Entry 1NPN (X-ray diffraction, 1.80 A resolution); this record covers chains B and C of the 3 polymer chains in the assembly.

# Chain B (and C)
Molecule: Copper-containing nitrite reductase
Organism: Alcaligenes faecalis
Notes: EC 1.7.99.3; chain C of this document is another copy of the same molecule, construct and numbering; everything in this record applies to it too
UniProt: P38501 (NIR_ALCFA); residues -2 to 340 here correspond to UniProt positions 34-376 (UniProt number = residue number + 36)
Chain sequence (343 residues; each row starts with the number of its first residue; numbers below 1 keep their minus sign (Gln-2 is residue -2)):
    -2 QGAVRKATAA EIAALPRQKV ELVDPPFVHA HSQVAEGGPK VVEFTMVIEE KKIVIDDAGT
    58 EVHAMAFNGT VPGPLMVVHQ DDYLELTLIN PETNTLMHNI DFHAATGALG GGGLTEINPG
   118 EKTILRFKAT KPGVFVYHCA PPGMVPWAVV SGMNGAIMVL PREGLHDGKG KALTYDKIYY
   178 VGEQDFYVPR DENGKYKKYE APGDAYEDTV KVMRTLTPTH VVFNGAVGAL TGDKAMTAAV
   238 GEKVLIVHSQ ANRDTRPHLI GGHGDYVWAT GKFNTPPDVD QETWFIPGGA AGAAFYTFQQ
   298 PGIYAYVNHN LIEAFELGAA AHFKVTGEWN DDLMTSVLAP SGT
Not modelled in the structure: -2 to 3, 340
Differences from the reference sequence: engineered mutation Ala145 (His181 in P38501)
Curated features (UniProtKB/Swiss-Prot):
  - binding site (Cu cation): His95, His100, His135, Cys136, Met150, His306
  - modified residue: Gln-2 (Pyrrolidone carboxylic acid)
Ion coordination: Cu ion site 1: His95, Cys136, Met150 (together with chloride ion); Cu ion site 2: His100, His135 (shared with His306(C) of chain C); Cu ion site 3: His306 (shared with 2 residues of chain A)
What the authors report for this chain:
  - mutagenesis - H145A: decreased catalytic activity on nitrite

# How chain B and chain C interact
Residue-residue contacts (110; chain B residue first):
  Ala4(B) - Asp329(C)  hydrogen bond (backbone-side chain)
  Ile9(B) - Asp329(C)
  Tyr80(B) - Asp329(C)  hydrogen bond
  Glu82(B) - Val334(C)
  Asp98(B) - Ile257(C)
  His100(B) - His255(C)  hydrogen bond
  His100(B) - His260(C)  hydrogen bond (backbone-side chain)
  His100(B) - Glu279(C)  salt bridge
  His100(B) - His306(C)  hydrogen bond
  Ala101(B) - His260(C)
  Ala102(B) - Gly258(C)
  Ala102(B) - His260(C)
  Ala102(B) - Met331(C)  hydrophobic
  Thr103(B) - Gly258(C)
  Thr103(B) - His260(C)
  Thr103(B) - Tyr293(C)
  Thr103(B) - Gln297(C)  hydrogen bond (backbone-side chain)
  Thr103(B) - Met331(C)
  Gly104(B) - Gly258(C)  hydrogen bond (backbone-backbone)
  Gly104(B) - Gln297(C)
  Gly104(B) - Trp326(C)
  Gly104(B) - Met331(C)
  Ala105(B) - Trp326(C)
  Leu106(B) - Ile257(C)
  Leu106(B) - Gly258(C)
  Leu106(B) - Ile300(C)
  Leu106(B) - Tyr301(C)  hydrophobic
  Leu106(B) - Ala302(C)
  Gly107(B) - Gly258(C)
  Gly107(B) - Met331(C)
  Gly108(B) - Met331(C)
  Leu111(B) - Met331(C)  hydrophobic
  Leu111(B) - Pro337(C)
  Glu113(B) - Pro337(C)
  Ile114(B) - Pro337(C)  hydrophobic
  Gly117(B) - Gly339(C)
  Glu118(B) - Pro337(C)
  Glu118(B) - Ser338(C)
  Lys119(B) - Leu335(C)
  Lys119(B) - Ala336(C)
  Lys119(B) - Pro337(C)
  Lys119(B) - Ser338(C)  hydrogen bond (backbone-backbone)
  Thr120(B) - Leu335(C)  hydrogen bond (side chain-backbone)
  Thr120(B) - Ala336(C)
  Thr120(B) - Pro337(C)
  Ile121(B) - Ser333(C)
  Ile121(B) - Val334(C)  hydrogen bond (backbone-backbone)
  Ile121(B) - Leu335(C)  hydrogen bond (backbone-backbone)
  Leu122(B) - Met331(C)  hydrophobic
  Leu122(B) - Thr332(C)
  Arg123(B) - Asp328(C)  hydrogen bond (side chain-backbone)
  Arg123(B) - Met331(C)
  Arg123(B) - Thr332(C)  hydrogen bond (backbone-backbone)
  Arg123(B) - Val334(C)
  Phe124(B) - Leu330(C)
  Lys125(B) - Asp329(C)  salt bridge
  Lys125(B) - Leu330(C)  hydrogen bond (backbone-backbone)
  Thr127(B) - Leu330(C)
  Lys128(B) - His260(C)
  Lys128(B) - Asp262(C)  salt bridge
  Lys128(B) - Asp277(C)  salt bridge
  Pro129(B) - Asp277(C)
  Val131(B) - Glu279(C)
  Phe132(B) - Glu279(C)
  Val133(B) - Glu279(C)  hydrogen bond (backbone-side chain)
  His135(B) - His306(C)
  Val142(B) - Phe312(C)  hydrophobic
  Pro143(B) - Leu308(C)
  Pro143(B) - Ile309(C)  hydrophobic
  Pro143(B) - Phe312(C)
  Val146(B) - Leu308(C)  hydrophobic
  Val207(B) - Glu313(C)
  Met210(B) - Ile309(C)
  Arg211(B) - Glu313(C)  salt bridge
  Arg211(B) - Leu314(C)
  Thr212(B) - Thr214(C)
  Leu213(B) - Arg250(C)
  Leu213(B) - Ile309(C)  hydrophobic
  Leu213(B) - Glu310(C)
  Leu213(B) - Leu314(C)  hydrophobic
  Ala248(B) - His306(C)  hydrogen bond (backbone-side chain)
  Ala248(B) - Leu308(C)
  Asn249(B) - His306(C)
  Asn249(B) - Asn307(C)
  Asn249(B) - Leu308(C)  hydrogen bond (side chain-backbone)
  Asn249(B) - Ile309(C)
  Asp251(B) - Arg253(C)  salt bridge
  Asp251(B) - Phe282(C)
  Thr267(B) - Asp275(C)
  Thr267(B) - Gln278(C)  hydrogen bond
  Lys269(B) - Val276(C)
  Lys269(B) - Asp277(C)
  Lys269(B) - Gln278(C)
  Lys269(B) - Glu279(C)  salt bridge
  Asn271(B) - Val276(C)
  Asn271(B) - Asp277(C)  hydrogen bond
  Thr272(B) - Asp275(C)
  Thr272(B) - Val276(C)  hydrogen bond (side chain-backbone)
  Thr272(B) - Gln278(C)
  Phe282(B) - Phe282(C)  hydrophobic
  Pro284(B) - Thr280(C)
  Pro284(B) - Phe282(C)  hydrophobic
  Gly285(B) - Arg253(C)
  Gly285(B) - Thr280(C)
  Gly285(B) - His306(C)
  Gly286(B) - Glu279(C)
  Gly286(B) - Thr280(C)  hydrogen bond (backbone-side chain)
  Gly286(B) - His306(C)
  Ala287(B) - Glu279(C)
  Ala288(B) - Glu279(C)  hydrogen bond (backbone-side chain)
Also at the interface, not in a pair above, chain B (57 interface residues in all): Thr112, Val147, Tyr203
Also at the interface, not in a pair above, chain C (44 interface residues in all): Pro215, Thr216, Gln296

# In short
Chain B and chain C form an interface of 57 and 44 residues respectively; the contacts include 22 hydrogen
bonds and 7 salt bridges. Among the polar pairs are His100(B)-Glu279(C), Lys125(B)-Asp329(C) and
Lys128(B)-Asp262(C). Curated annotation (UniProt) lists 6 Cu cation-binding residues on chain B. From the
paper: H145A of chain B reduces catalytic activity on nitrite.
Both chains are Copper-containing nitrite reductase (Alcaligenes faecalis). Entry 1NPN (Crystal structure of a
copper reconstituted H145A mutant of nitrite reductase from Alcaligenes faecalis) was determined by X-ray
diffraction (same publication as 1NPJ).
